PDB entry 1NWC | X-ray diffraction, 2.04 A resolution | chains A and B

# Chain A (and B)
Name: Aspartate-semialdehyde dehydrogenase
Organism: Haemophilus influenzae
Notes: EC 1.2.1.11; chain B of this document is another copy of the same molecule, construct and numbering; everything in this record applies to it too
UniProt: P44801 (DHAS_HAEIN); residue numbers follow UniProt; this construct covers 1-371
Amino-acid sequence (371 residues; row label = number of the first residue in the row):
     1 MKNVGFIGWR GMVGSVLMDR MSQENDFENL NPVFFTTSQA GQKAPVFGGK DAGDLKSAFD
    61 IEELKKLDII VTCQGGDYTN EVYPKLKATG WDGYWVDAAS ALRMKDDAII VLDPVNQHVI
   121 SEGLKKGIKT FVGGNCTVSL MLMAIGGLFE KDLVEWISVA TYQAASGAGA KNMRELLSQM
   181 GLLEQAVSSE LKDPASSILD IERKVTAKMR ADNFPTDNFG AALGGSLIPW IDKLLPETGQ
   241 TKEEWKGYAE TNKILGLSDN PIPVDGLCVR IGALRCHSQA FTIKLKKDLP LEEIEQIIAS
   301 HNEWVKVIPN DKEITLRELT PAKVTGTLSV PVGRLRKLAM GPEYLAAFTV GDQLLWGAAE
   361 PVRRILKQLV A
Unresolved in the structure: 40-54
Swiss-Prot annotation at these positions:
  - active site: C136 (Acyl-thioester intermediate), H277 (Proton acceptor)
  - binding site (NADP(+)): R10 to V13, T37, S38, Q74, S166, Q353
  - binding site (phosphate): R103, K246
  - binding site (substrate): Q163, E243, R270
  - mutagenesis: R103 (R103K: 2-fold increase in affinity for ASA, 23-fold decrease in affinity for phosphate, and 275-fold decrease in activity ...), E243 (E243D: No change in affinity for ASA and 82-fold decrease in activity), K246 (K246R: 2-fold increase in affinity for ASA, nearly no change in affinity for phosphate, and 30-fold decrease in activity), R270 (R270K: 2-fold decrease in affinity for ASA and 825-fold decrease in activity)
What the authors report for this chain:
  - conformationally variable residues (order/disorder transition): Q39 to D54

# How chain A and chain B interact
Contacting residue pairs (161; chain A residue first):
  M12(A) - I198(B)  hydrophobic
  S15(A) - L199(B)
  V16(A) - L199(B)  hydrophobic
  W156(A) - W156(B)  hydrophobic
  W156(A) - M340(B)  hydrophobic
  W156(A) - Y344(B)  hydrophobic
  S158(A) - S158(B)
  S158(A) - T282(B)
  S158(A) - M340(B)
  A160(A) - A160(B)  hydrophobic
  A160(A) - Y162(B)
  T161(A) - Y162(B)  hydrogen bond (backbone-side chain)
  Y162(A) - A160(B)
  Y162(A) - T161(B)  hydrogen bond (side chain-backbone)
  Y162(A) - Y162(B)  hydrophobic
  Y162(A) - L227(B)  hydrophobic
  Y162(A) - V269(B)
  A170(A) - I198(B)  hydrophobic
  M173(A) - I198(B)  hydrophobic
  R174(A) - E190(B)  hydrogen bond (side chain-backbone)
  R174(A) - L191(B)  hydrogen bond (side chain-backbone)
  R174(A) - D193(B)  hydrogen bond (side chain-backbone)
  R174(A) - P194(B)
  R174(A) - S196(B)  hydrogen bond
  R174(A) - I198(B)
  R174(A) - I201(B)
  L177(A) - E184(B)
  L177(A) - L191(B)  hydrophobic
  L177(A) - I201(B)  hydrophobic
  L177(A) - V205(B)  hydrophobic
  M180(A) - M180(B)  hydrophobic
  M180(A) - G225(B)
  G181(A) - E184(B)
  L183(A) - M180(B)  hydrophobic
  E184(A) - L177(B)
  E184(A) - G181(B)
  Q185(A) - E184(B)  hydrogen bond
  E190(A) - R174(B)  hydrogen bond (backbone-side chain)
  L191(A) - R174(B)  hydrogen bond (backbone-side chain)
  L191(A) - L177(B)  hydrophobic
  D193(A) - R174(B)  hydrogen bond (backbone-side chain)
  S196(A) - R174(B)  hydrogen bond
  I198(A) - M12(B)  hydrophobic
  I198(A) - A170(B)
  I198(A) - M173(B)  hydrophobic
  I198(A) - R174(B)
  L199(A) - M12(B)  hydrophobic
  L199(A) - S15(B)
  I201(A) - R174(B)
  I201(A) - L177(B)  hydrophobic
  E202(A) - R275(B)  salt bridge
  E202(A) - T325(B)
  V205(A) - L177(B)  hydrophobic
  V205(A) - L274(B)  hydrophobic
  T206(A) - T325(B)
  M209(A) - A322(B)  hydrophobic
  R210(A) - A322(B)  hydrogen bond (side chain-backbone)
  R210(A) - K323(B)  hydrogen bond (side chain-backbone)
  R210(A) - T325(B)  hydrogen bond (side chain-backbone)
  F219(A) - L316(B)
  A221(A) - L316(B)
  G225(A) - G272(B)
  G225(A) - A273(B)
  S226(A) - T320(B)
  S226(A) - P321(B)
  S226(A) - A322(B)  hydrogen bond (side chain-backbone)
  L227(A) - Y162(B)  hydrophobic
  L227(A) - I271(B)  hydrophobic
  L227(A) - S278(B)
  L227(A) - T320(B)
  L227(A) - P321(B)
  L227(A) - F348(B)  hydrophobic
  I228(A) - L316(B)  hydrophobic
  P229(A) - T315(B)
  P229(A) - L319(B)
  P229(A) - R334(B)  hydrogen bond (backbone-side chain)
  P229(A) - F348(B)  hydrophobic
  W230(A) - N310(B)
  W230(A) - D311(B)
  W230(A) - K312(B)
  W230(A) - T315(B)
  W230(A) - L316(B)  hydrophobic
  W230(A) - R334(B)
  D232(A) - K312(B)
  L234(A) - N310(B)
  G239(A) - N310(B)  hydrogen bond (backbone-side chain)
  G239(A) - R334(B)  hydrogen bond (backbone-side chain)
  G239(A) - R336(B)
  Q240(A) - R336(B)
  T241(A) - R334(B)
  E244(A) - R334(B)  salt bridge
  E244(A) - R336(B)  salt bridge
  D265(A) - R336(B)  salt bridge
  D265(A) - L338(B)
  D265(A) - A339(B)  hydrogen bond (side chain-backbone)
  G266(A) - R336(B)  hydrogen bond (backbone-side chain)
  L267(A) - A280(B)  hydrophobic
  L267(A) - R334(B)
  L267(A) - A347(B)
  L267(A) - F348(B)  hydrophobic
  V269(A) - Y162(B)
  V269(A) - F348(B)  hydrophobic
  I271(A) - L227(B)  hydrophobic
  G272(A) - G225(B)
  A273(A) - G225(B)
  L274(A) - E202(B)
  L274(A) - V205(B)  hydrophobic
  R275(A) - E202(B)  salt bridge
  S278(A) - L227(B)
  A280(A) - A160(B)  hydrophobic
  A280(A) - L267(B)  hydrophobic
  T282(A) - S158(B)  hydrogen bond
  N310(A) - W230(B)
  N310(A) - L234(B)
  N310(A) - G239(B)  hydrogen bond (side chain-backbone)
  D311(A) - W230(B)
  K312(A) - W230(B)
  T315(A) - P229(B)
  T315(A) - W230(B)
  L316(A) - F219(B)
  L316(A) - G220(B)
  L316(A) - A221(B)
  L316(A) - I228(B)  hydrophobic
  L316(A) - W230(B)  hydrophobic
  L319(A) - P229(B)
  T320(A) - S226(B)
  T320(A) - L227(B)
  P321(A) - S226(B)
  P321(A) - L227(B)
  A322(A) - M209(B)  hydrophobic
  A322(A) - R210(B)  hydrogen bond (backbone-side chain)
  A322(A) - S226(B)  hydrogen bond (backbone-side chain)
  K323(A) - R210(B)  hydrogen bond (backbone-side chain)
  T325(A) - E202(B)
  T325(A) - T206(B)
  T325(A) - R210(B)  hydrogen bond (backbone-side chain)
  R334(A) - P229(B)  hydrogen bond (side chain-backbone)
  R334(A) - W230(B)
  R334(A) - G239(B)
  R334(A) - T241(B)
  R334(A) - E244(B)  salt bridge
  R334(A) - L267(B)
  R336(A) - T238(B)
  R336(A) - G239(B)
  R336(A) - Q240(B)
  R336(A) - E244(B)  salt bridge
  R336(A) - D265(B)  salt bridge
  R336(A) - G266(B)  hydrogen bond (side chain-backbone)
  L338(A) - D265(B)
  A339(A) - D265(B)  hydrogen bond (backbone-side chain)
  M340(A) - W156(B)  hydrophobic
  M340(A) - I157(B)
  M340(A) - P263(B)  hydrophobic
  M340(A) - V264(B)
  M340(A) - D265(B)
  Y344(A) - W156(B)
  A347(A) - L267(B)
  F348(A) - L227(B)  hydrophobic
  F348(A) - P229(B)  hydrophobic
  F348(A) - L267(B)  hydrophobic
  F348(A) - V269(B)  hydrophobic
Interface residues without a listed pair, chain A (88 interface residues in all): D19, I157, S178, V187, P194, G220, A222, T238, P263, F281, V324, K337, A346, L354
Interface residues without a listed pair, chain B (86 interface residues in all): V16, D19, S178, L183, V187, R203, G224, D232, F281, V324

# In short
Chain A and chain B form an interface of 88 and 86 residues respectively; the contacts include 29 hydrogen
bonds and 8 salt bridges. Among the polar pairs are E202(A)-R275(B), E244(A)-R334(B) and E244(A)-R336(B). From
the paper: conformational variability at Q39(A).
Both chains are Aspartate-semialdehyde dehydrogenase (Haemophilus influenzae). Entry 1NWC (Crystal Structure
of Aspartate-Semialdehyde Dehydrogenase from Haemophilus influenzae) was determined by X-ray diffraction (same
publication as 1NWH and 1NX6).
